Entry 7Y4W (electron microscopy, 3.67 A resolution); this record covers chains Y and C of the 10 polymer chains in the assembly.

Chain Y:
Molecule: Derlin-1
Organism: Homo sapiens
UniProtKB: Q9BUN8 (DERL1_HUMAN); numbering as in UniProt; present here: 1-214, 240-251
Sequence (226 residues; numbered 1 to 251; 25 numbers in that range are skipped by the numbering (no residue carries them; nothing is unmodelled there); the number before each row is that of its first residue):
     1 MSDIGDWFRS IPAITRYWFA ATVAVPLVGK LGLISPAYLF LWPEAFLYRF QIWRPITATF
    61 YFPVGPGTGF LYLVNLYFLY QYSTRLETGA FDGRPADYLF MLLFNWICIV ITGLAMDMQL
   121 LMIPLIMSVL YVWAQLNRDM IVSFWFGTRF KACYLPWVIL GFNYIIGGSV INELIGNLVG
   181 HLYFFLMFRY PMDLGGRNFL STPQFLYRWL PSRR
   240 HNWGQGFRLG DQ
Not modelled in the structure: 251
UniProt features mapped onto this chain:
  - motif: Asn241 to Leu248 (SHP-box)
  - modified residue: Ser2 (N-acetylserine), Ser201 (Phosphoserine), Thr202 (Phosphothreonine)
  - mutagenesis: Phe70 (F70C: Impaired ERAD substrate degradation), Leu73 (L73A: Impaired ERAD substrate degradation), Tyr164 (Y164A: Impaired ERAD substrate degradation), Ile165 (I165A: Impaired ERAD substrate degradation), Gly180 (G180V: Reduces interaction with and proteolysis of XBP1 isoform 1), Gly243 to Gly245 (Significantly reduced binding to VCP), Arg247 (R247A: Significantly reduced binding to VCP), Leu248 (L248A: Significantly reduced binding to VCP)

Chain C:
Molecule: Transitional endoplasmic reticulum ATPase
Organism: Homo sapiens
Notes: EC 3.6.4.6
UniProtKB: P55072 (TERA_HUMAN); residue numbers follow UniProt; this construct covers 21-806
Sequence (787 residues; each row starts with the number of its first residue):
    20 MNRPNRLIVD EAINEDNSVV SLSQPKMDEL QLFRGDTVLL KGKKRREAVC IVLSDDTCSD
    80 EKIRMNRVVR NNLRVRLGDV ISIQPCPDVK YGKRIHVLPI DDTVEGITGN LFEVYLKPYF
   140 LEAYRPIRKG DIFLVRGGMR AVEFKVVETD PSPYCIVAPD TVIHCEGEPI KREDEEESLN
   200 EVGYDDIGGC RKQLAQIKEM VELPLRHPAL FKAIGVKPPR GILLYGPPGT GKTLIARAVA
   260 NETGAFFFLI NGPEIMSKLA GESESNLRKA FEEAEKNAPA IIFIDELDAI APKREKTHGE
   320 VERRIVSQLL TLMDGLKQRA HVIVMAATNR PNSIDPALRR FGRFDREVDI GIPDATGRLE
   380 ILQIHTKNMK LADDVDLEQV ANETHGHVGA DLAALCSEAA LQAIRKKMDL IDLEDETIDA
   440 EVMNSLAVTM DDFRWALSQS NPSALRETVV EVPQVTWEDI GGLEDVKREL QELVQYPVEH
   500 PDKFLKFGMT PSKGVLFYGP PGCGKTLLAK AIANECQANF ISIKGPELLT MWFGESEANV
   560 REIFDKARQA APCVLFFDEL DSIAKARGGN IGDGGGAADR VINQILTEMD GMSTKKNVFI
   620 IGATNRPDII DPAILRPGRL DQLIYIPLPD EKSRVAILKA NLRKSPVAKD VDLEFLAKMT
   680 NGFSGADLTE ICQRACKLAI RESIESEIRR ERERQTNPSA MEVEEDDPVP EIRRDHFEEA
   740 MRFARRSVSD NDIRKYEMFA QTLQQSRGFG SFRFPSGNQG GAGPSQGSGG GTGGSVYTED
   800 NDDDLYG
Not modelled in the structure: 20-22, 767-806
Construct notes: initiating methionine (20)
UniProt features mapped onto this chain:
  - region: Thr797 to Gly806 (Interaction with UBXN6)
  - motif: Asp802 to Gly806 (PIM motif)
  - binding site (ATP): Pro247 to Leu253, Asn348, His384, Gly521 to Leu526
  - modified residue: Ser37 (Phosphoserine), Lys315 (N6,N6,N6-trimethyllysine), Thr436 (Phosphothreonine), Ser462 (Phosphoserine), Lys502 (N6-acetyllysine), Lys505 (N6-acetyllysine), Lys668 (N6-acetyllysine), Ser702 (Phosphoserine), Lys754 (N6-acetyllysine), Ser770 (Phosphoserine), Ser775 (Phosphoserine), Ser787 (Phosphoserine), Tyr805 (Phosphotyrosine)
  - natural variant: Arg95 (R95G: In IBMPFD1), Gly97 (G97E: In CMT2Y), Ile126 (I126F: In IBMPFD1; uncertain significance), Arg155 (R155C: In IBMPFD1; R155H: In FTDALS6 and IBMPFD1; R155L: In IBMPFD1; R155P: In IBMPFD1; R155S: In IBMPFD1), Arg159 (R159G: In FTDALS6; R159H: In IBMPFD1), Ala160 (A160T: In IBMPFD1; uncertain significance), Glu185 (E185K: In CMT2Y), Arg191 (R191Q: In FTDALS6 and IBMPFD1), Leu198 (L198W: In IBMPFD1), Ala232 (A232E: In IBMPFD1), Ile254 (I254F: In IBMPFD1; uncertain significance), Ile369 (I369T: In IBMPFD1; uncertain significance), 2 further natural variant entries in UniProt
  - mutagenesis: Phe52 to Asp55 (Abolishes interaction with NPLOC4; when associated with A-110), Arg53 (R53A: Minor effect on affinity for ATP and ADP), Arg86 (R86A: Strongly increased affinity for ATP. Strongly reduced affinity for ADP), Tyr110 (Y110A: Abolishes interaction with NPLOC4; when associated with 52-A--A-55), Arg113 to His115 (Severely reduced binding to DERL1), Phe131 (F131R: Severely reduced binding to DERL1), Leu140 (L140D: Severely reduced binding to DERL1), Asp179 (D179R: No effect on binding to DERL1), His183 (H183W: Severely reduced binding to DERL1), Lys251 (K251Q: Impairs ERAD degradation of HMGCR and does not inhibit interaction with RHBDD1; when associated with Q-524), Glu305 (E305Q: Defect in ubiquitin-dependent protein degradation by the proteasome; when associated with Q-578), Lys312 (K312A: Does not affect methylation by VCPKMT), 8 further mutagenesis entries in UniProt

Chain Y / chain C interface:
Residue-residue contacts (31):
  Arg214(Y) with Arg113(C)
  His240(Y) with His115(C); Glu167(C)
  Asn241(Y) with Glu185(C)
  Trp242(Y) with Arg113(C); Ile114(C); His115(C); Glu167(C); His183(C), hydrogen bond (backbone-side chain); Glu185(C), hydrogen bond (backbone-side chain)
  Gly243(Y) with His183(C); Glu185(C), hydrogen bond (backbone-side chain)
  Gln244(Y) with Ile182(C); His183(C), hydrogen bond (backbone-side chain)
  Gly245(Y) with Val181(C); Ile182(C); His183(C)
  Phe246(Y) with Phe131(C), hydrophobic; Thr180(C); Val181(C); Ile182(C), hydrogen bond (backbone-backbone)
  Arg247(Y) with Phe131(C); Pro178(C), hydrogen bond (side chain-backbone); Asp179(C); Thr180(C), hydrogen bond (side chain-backbone)
  Leu248(Y) with Phe139(C); Leu140(C); Ala177(C); Pro178(C); Thr180(C)
  Gly249(Y) with Pro178(C), hydrogen bond (backbone-backbone)
Other interface residues (no listed pair), chain C (19 interface residues in all): Asn129, Thr168, Asp169, Val176
The authors on this interface:
  - hot spots on chain Y (mutagenesis) - R247A, R247D: decreased binding to Transitional endoplasmic reticulum ATPase (chain C)

Overview:
The interface between chain Y and chain C involves 11 residues on one side and 19 on the other; the contacts
include 8 hydrogen bonds. Among the polar pairs are Trp242(Y)-His183(C), Trp242(Y)-Glu185(C) and
Gly243(Y)-Glu185(C). The paper reports that R247A and R247D of chain Y reduce binding to Transitional
endoplasmic reticulum ATPase (chain C).
Here chain Y is Derlin-1 and chain C is Transitional endoplasmic reticulum ATPase, both from Homo sapiens.
Entry 7Y4W (The cryo-EM structure of human ERAD retro-translocation complex) was determined by electron
microscopy, deposited together with 7Y53 and 7Y59.
